8P8B - chains 3 and u of the 38 polymer chains in the assembly; structure by electron microscopy, 2.90 A resolution.

== Chain 3 ==
Molecule: 23S ribosomal RNA
Organism: Mycoplasmoides pneumoniae M129
Sequence (2907 nucleotides; numbered 1 to 2907; the number before each row is that of its first residue):
     1 UACAAUAAGU UACUAAGGGC UUAUGGUGGA UGCCUUGGCA CUAAUAGGCG AUGAAGGACG
    61 UGUUAACCUG CGAUAAGCUU CGGGUAGGUG GUAAGAACCU CAGAUCCGGA GAUUUCCGAA
   121 UGGAGCAAUC CGGUAGUUGG AAACAGCUAU CAUUAAUUGA UGAAUAAAUA GUCAAUUAAA
   181 GCAAUACGUG GUGAAGUGAA ACAUCUCAGU AGCCACAGGA AAAGAAAACG AAUGUGAUUC
   241 CGUGUGUAGU GGCGAGCGAA AGCGGAACAG GCCAAACUUA UCAUUAGAUA GGGGUUGUAG
   301 GGCUUGCAAU GUGGACUUGA AAACGAUAGA AGAAGCUGUU GGAAAGCAGC GCGCAAAAGG
   361 GUGAUAGCCC CGUAUUUGAA AUUGUUUUCA UACCUAGCGA GAUCCCUGAG UAGCUCGGAA
   421 AACGUUAUUU UGAGUGAAUC UGCCCAGACC AUUGGGUAAG CCUAAAUACU AAUUAGUGAC
   481 CGAUAGCGAA ACAGUACCGU GAGGGAAAGG UGAAAAGAAC CCAGAGAUGG GAGUGAAAUA
   541 GAUUCUGAAA CCAUAUGCCU ACAACGUGUC AGAGCACAUU AAUGUGUGAU GGCGUGCGUU
   601 UUGAAGUAUG AGCCGGCGAG UUAUGAUAGC AAGCGUUAGU UAACCAGGAG AUGGGGAGCU
   661 GUAGCGAAAG CGAGUUUUAA AAGAGCGUUU GUUUGUUAUU AUAGACCCGA AACGGGUUGA
   721 GCUAGUCAUG AGCAGGUUGA AGGUUGAGUA ACAUCAACUG GAGGACCGAA CCGACUCUCG
   781 UUGAAACGAU AGCGGAUGAC UUGUGAUUAG GGGUGAAAUU CCAAUCGAAA UCCGUGAUAG
   841 CUGGUUCUCG UCGAAAUAGC UUUAAGGCUA GCGUGAGAUC ACAAAUAAGU GGAGGUAAAG
   901 CUACUGAAUG UAUGAUGGCG CCACCUAGGC GUACUGAAUA CAAUUAAACU CUGAAUGCCA
   961 UUUAUUUUAU UCUCGCAGUC AGACAGUGGG GGAUAAGCUU CAUUGUCAAG AGGGGAAGAG
  1021 CCCAGAUCAU UAAAUAAGGU CCCCAAAAUA UACUAAGUGG AAAAGGAUGU GAAAGUGCUA
  1081 AAACAGCAAG GAUGUUGGCU UAGAAGCAGC CAUCGUUUAA AGAGUGCGUA ACAGCUCACU
  1141 UGUCGAGUGU UUUUGCGCCG AAGAUGUAAC GGGGCUAAGU AUAUUACCGA AUUUAUGGAU
  1201 AAGAUUUAUA UCUUGUGGUA GACGAGCGUU GUAUUGGAGU UGAAGUCAAA GCGUGAGCAU
  1261 UGGUGGAUCC AAUACAAGUG AGAAUGCCGG CAUGAGUAAC GCUUGGGAGU GAGAAUCUCC
  1321 CAAACCGAUU GACUAAGGUU UCCUGGACCA GGGUCGUCCU UCCAGGGUUA GUCUGGACCU
  1381 AAGCUGAGGC UGAAAAGCGU AGGCGAUGGA CAACAGGUUA AUAUUCCUGU ACUUACAGUU
  1441 AGACUGAUGG AGUGACAAAG AAGGUUUUCC ACCCCCAUAA UUGGAUUUGG GGAUAAAUCA
  1501 UAAGGUGGUA CAAUAGGCAA AUCCGUUGUG CAUAACAUUG AGUGAUGAUG UCGAGUGAAU
  1561 GAGUGAUCAA GUAGCGAAGG UGGUAUUAAU CAUGCUUUCA AGAAAAGCUU CUAGGGUUAA
  1621 UCUAGCUGUA ACCAGUACCG AGAACGAACA CACGUAGUCA AGGAGAGGAU CCUAAGGUUA
  1681 GCGAGUGAAC UAUAGCCAAG GAACUCUGCA AAUUAACCCC GUAAGUUAGC GAGAAGGGGU
  1741 GCUUAUGUAA AAGUAAGCCG CAGUGAAGAA CGAGGGGGGA CUGUUUAACU AAAACACAAC
  1801 UCUAUGCCAA ACCGUAAGGU GAUGUAUAUG GGGUGACACC UGCCCAGUGC UGGAAGGUUA
  1861 AAGAAGGAGG UUAGCGCAAG CGAAGCUUUU AACUGAAGCC CCAGUGAACG GCGGCCGUAA
  1921 CUAUAACGGU CCUAAGGUAG CGAAAUUCCU AGUCGGGUAA AUUCCGUCCC GCUUGAAUGG
  1981 UGUAACCAUC UCUUGACUGU CUCGGCUAUA GACUCGGUGA AAUCCAGGUA CGGGUGAAGA
  2041 CACCCGUUAG GCGCAACGGG ACGGAAAGAC CCCGUGAAGC UUUACUGUAG CUUAAUAUUG
  2101 AUCAGGACAU UAUCAUGUAG AGAAUAGGUA GGAGCAAUCG AUGCAAGUUC GCUAGGACUU
  2161 GUUGAUGCGA AAGGUGGAAU ACUACCCUUG GUUGUGUGCU GUUCUAAUUG GUAACUGUUA
  2221 UCCAGUUUCA AGACAGUGUU AGGUGGGCAG UUUGACUGGG GCGGUCGCCU CCUAAAAGGU
  2281 AACGGAGGCG UACAAAGGUA CCUUCAGUAC GGUUGGAAAU CGUAUGUAGA GUGUAAUGGU
  2341 GUAAGGGUGC UUGACUGUGA GACAUACAGG UCGAACAGGU GAGAAAUCAG GUCAUAGUGA
  2401 UCCGGUGGUC CAGUAUGGAA UGGCCAUCGC UCAACGGAUA AAAGCUACUC CGGGGAUAAC
  2461 AGGCUGAUAC UGCCCAAGAG UUCAUAUCGA CGGCAGUGUU UGGCACCUCG AUGUCGACUC
  2521 AUCUCAUCCU CGAGCUGAAG CAGGUUCGAA GGGUUCGGCU GUUCGCCGAU UAAAGAGAUA
  2581 CGUGAGUUGG GUUCAAACCG UCGUGAGACA GGUUGGUCCC UAUCUAUUGU GCCCGUAGGA
  2641 AGAUUGAAGA GUGUUGCUUC UAGUACGAGA GGACCGAAGC GAGGACACCU CUUAUGCUCC
  2701 AGUUGUAGCG CCAGCUGCAC CGCUGGGUAG UAACGUGUCU AUUAGAUAAA CGCUGAAAGC
  2761 AUCUAAGUGU GAAACUAUCU CAAAGAUUAA UCUUCCCAUU UCGCAAGAAA GUAAGAGCCG
  2821 UCAAAGACGA UGACGUUGAU AGGUUACAGG UGUAAGCAUA GUGAUAUGUU GAGCUGAGUA
  2881 AUACUAAUUG CUCGAGGACU UAUUGGA
Unresolved in the structure: 1-7, 2901-2907
Modified / non-standard residues: 1MG (1N-methylguanosine-5'-monophosphate) at position 783; OMG (o2'-methylguanosine-5'-monophosphate) at position 2259; 2MA (2-methyladenosine-5'-monophosphate) at position 2511
Bound ions: Mg2+ site 1: A16, G17; Mg2+ site 2: G196, U2251; Mg2+ site 3 near U197 (its only coordinating residue here); Mg2+ site 4: A201, C202; Mg2+ site 5 near A222 (its only coordinating residue here); Mg2+ site 6 near A331 (its only coordinating residue here); Mg2+ site 7 near A333 (its only coordinating residue here); Mg2+ site 8: U428, C445; Mg2+ site 9 near G442 (its only coordinating residue here); Mg2+ site 10: G447, A2415; Mg2+ site 11 near A458 (its only coordinating residue here); Mg2+ site 12: U484, A508; 128 more Mg2+ sites not listed; 1 more K+ sites not listed
Ligand contacts:
  - chloramphenicol (CLM): G2068, A2069, A2459, C2460, 2MA_2511, U2512, G2513, U2514
  - pentane-1,5-diamine (N2P), molecule 1: C565, C593, G594, C2043, C2044, C2045
  - pentane-1,5-diamine (N2P), molecule 2: G721, C722, U804, G805, A806
  - pentane-1,5-diamine (N2P), molecule 3: 1MG_783, A784, A785, G1301, G1353, C1649
  - 1,4-diaminobutane (PUT), molecule 1: G620, U621, A698, U699, U700
  - 1,4-diaminobutane (PUT), molecule 2: A711, A712, G827, A828, U2449, C2450
  - 1,4-diaminobutane (PUT), molecule 3: U737, U738, G739, G761, A762, G763, A765, G1460, A1461
  - 1,4-diaminobutane (PUT), molecule 4: A1324, C1325, C1672, U1673, A2707, G2708, G2717, C2718
  - 1,4-diaminobutane (PUT), molecule 5: C1348, C1349, A1350, G1351, G1352, G1356, U1357, C1358
  - 1,4-diaminobutane (PUT), molecule 6: C1912, G1937, U1973, U1974, G1975, U2601
  - 1,4-diaminobutane (PUT), molecule 7: A2274, U2280, A2281
  - spermidine (SPD), molecule 1: U500, G1338, U1339, G1646, A1647
  - spermidine (SPD), molecule 2: A518, A519, C520, U528, G530, G531, A542, U543
  - spermidine (SPD), molecule 3: C593, C1044, A1045
  - spermidine (SPD), molecule 4: G594, U595, G1012, G1013, A1017, G1018, C2043
  - spermidine (SPD), molecule 5: G596, C597, G606, U607, U609, G610, A611, C2025, A2061, C2062, G2063, G2064
  - spermidine (SPD), molecule 6: U776, C777, U778, U2588, G2589, U2617, C2618
  - spermidine (SPD), molecule 7: G780, U781, A2585, G2586, U2587, C2620, U2621
  - spermidine (SPD), molecule 8: A865, A981, G982, OMG_2259, A2456, U2457
  - spermidine (SPD), molecule 9: U896, A897, A947, A948, C949, U950, U2273, A2274, A2275
  - spermidine (SPD), molecule 10: G1695, C2699, C2721, C2723, U2724, G2725, G2726
  - spermidine (SPD), molecule 11: U1707, G1708, C1992, U1993, U1994, C2559, U2560
  - spermidine (SPD), molecule 12: G1999, C2001, U2002, G2004, C2518, U2519
  - spermidine (SPD), molecule 13: C2031, G2032, G2033, G2034, A2040, C2041, A2042, C2043, C2044, G2059, G2060
  - spermidine (SPD), molecule 14: U2291, A2292, A2296, G2297, G2333, U2334, G2345, U2392, C2393, G2397
  - spermidine (SPD), molecule 15: C2689, U2693, A2694, U2695, G2696, G2727, U2728, A2729, G2730, U2731
  - spermidine (SPD), molecule 16: U2690, A2729, G2730, A2824, G2878, U2879
  - spermine (SPM), molecule 1: G618, A619, G620, U621, G1278, U1279, G1280
  - spermine (SPM), molecule 2: A724, G725, U801, G815, A816, A817, A818, U820, U1784, U1785
  - spermine (SPM), molecule 3: A1161, A1162, C2525, A2526, G2548, A2549, A2550

== Chain u ==
Name: 50S ribosomal protein L27
Organism: Mycoplasmoides pneumoniae M129
Reference sequence: P75458 (RL27_MYCPN); residues 1-104 here = UniProt positions 1-104
Sequence (104 residues; each row starts with the number of its first residue):
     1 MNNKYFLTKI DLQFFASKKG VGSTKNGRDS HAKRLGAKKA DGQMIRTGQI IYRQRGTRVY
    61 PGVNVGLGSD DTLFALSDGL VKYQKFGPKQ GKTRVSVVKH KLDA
Unresolved in the structure: 1-16
Ligand contacts: 1,4-diaminobutane (PUT): Asp-29, Ser-30, His-31

== Chain 3 / chain u interface ==
Contacting residue pairs (84):
  G891(3) / Asp-41(u)  hydrogen bond to the sugar
  G892(3) / Asp-41(u)  sugar contact
  G892(3) / Tyr-83(u)  sugar contact
  A893(3) / Tyr-52(u)  sugar contact
  A893(3) / Tyr-83(u)  sugar contact
  A893(3) / Lys-85(u)  phosphate contact
  G895(3) / Arg-58(u)  salt bridge to the phosphate
  C951(3) / Lys-89(u)  hydrogen bond to the phosphate
  U952(3) / Lys-89(u)  salt bridge to the phosphate
  C959(3) / Ala-40(u)  sugar contact
  A960(3) / Ala-40(u)  sugar contact
  A960(3) / Gly-42(u)  sugar contact
  A960(3) / Gln-43(u)  sugar contact
  OMG_2259(3) / Lys-18(u)  base contact
  G2260(3) / Lys-18(u)  hydrogen bond to the base
  G2261(3) / Lys-18(u)  hydrogen bond to the base
  G2263(3) / Gly-22(u)  base contact
  G2263(3) / Ser-23(u)  base contact
  G2264(3) / Ser-23(u)  hydrogen bond to the sugar
  G2264(3) / Thr-24(u)  hydrogen bond to the sugar
  C2268(3) / His-31(u)  salt bridge to the phosphate
  C2269(3) / Arg-28(u)  base contact
  C2269(3) / Ser-30(u)  phosphate contact
  C2269(3) / His-31(u)  hydrogen bond to the phosphate
  C2269(3) / Lys-33(u)  phosphate contact
  U2270(3) / Arg-28(u)  base contact
  U2270(3) / Ser-30(u)  hydrogen bond to the phosphate
  U2270(3) / His-31(u)  phosphate contact
  U2270(3) / Lys-33(u)  salt bridge to the phosphate
  C2271(3) / Asp-29(u)  base contact
  C2272(3) / Asp-29(u)  hydrogen bond to the base
  G2278(3) / Arg-34(u)  sugar contact
  G2278(3) / Leu-35(u)  sugar contact
  G2279(3) / Ala-32(u)  phosphate contact
  G2279(3) / Lys-33(u)  phosphate contact
  G2279(3) / Arg-34(u)  sugar contact
  U2280(3) / Ala-32(u)  phosphate contact
  C2283(3) / Thr-24(u)  sugar contact
  G2285(3) / Thr-24(u)  hydrogen bond to the phosphate
  G2285(3) / Asn-26(u)  phosphate contact
  A2286(3) / Asn-26(u)  hydrogen bond to the phosphate
  A2286(3) / Arg-28(u)  hydrogen bond to the base
  G2287(3) / Lys-25(u)  salt bridge to the phosphate
  G2287(3) / Arg-28(u)  hydrogen bond to the base
  G2338(3) / Arg-55(u)  hydrogen bond to the sugar
  G2338(3) / Gly-56(u)  base contact
  G2338(3) / Arg-58(u)  phosphate contact
  G2339(3) / Thr-57(u)  hydrogen bond to the sugar
  U2340(3) / Tyr-60(u)  hydrogen bond to the phosphate
  U2340(3) / Lys-92(u)  salt bridge to the phosphate
  A2344(3) / Thr-57(u)  hydrogen bond to the base
  A2360(3) / Thr-47(u)  base contact
  A2360(3) / Gly-48(u)  base contact
  G2361(3) / Arg-46(u)  sugar contact
  G2361(3) / Thr-47(u)  hydrogen bond to the sugar
  G2361(3) / Gly-48(u)  hydrogen bond to the base
  G2361(3) / Gln-49(u)  sugar contact
  A2362(3) / Gln-49(u)  phosphate contact
  A2362(3) / Ile-50(u)  hydrogen bond to the sugar
  C2363(3) / Lys-38(u)  hydrogen bond to the phosphate
  C2363(3) / Ile-50(u)  sugar contact
  C2363(3) / Arg-53(u)  hydrogen bond to the base
  A2364(3) / Arg-34(u)  phosphate contact
  A2364(3) / Lys-38(u)  salt bridge to the phosphate
  U2365(3) / Arg-34(u)  salt bridge to the phosphate
  U2371(3) / Arg-53(u)  hydrogen bond to the base
  C2372(3) / Ile-50(u)  base contact
  C2372(3) / Arg-53(u)  sugar contact
  C2372(3) / Gly-68(u)  phosphate contact
  C2372(3) / Ser-69(u)  phosphate contact
  G2373(3) / Gly-68(u)  phosphate contact
  G2373(3) / Ser-69(u)  hydrogen bond to the phosphate
  G2373(3) / Phe-74(u)  phosphate contact
  A2374(3) / Phe-74(u)  sugar contact
  A2374(3) / Leu-76(u)  sugar contact
  U2392(3) / Ser-69(u)  hydrogen bond to the phosphate
  A2394(3) / Arg-55(u)  sugar contact
  A2394(3) / Ser-69(u)  sugar contact
  A2394(3) / Asp-70(u)  hydrogen bond to the sugar
  A2394(3) / Asp-71(u)  sugar contact
  U2395(3) / Lys-33(u)  hydrogen bond to the sugar
  U2395(3) / Arg-55(u)  hydrogen bond to the sugar
  U2395(3) / Asp-70(u)  sugar contact
  G2502(3) / Ser-17(u)  hydrogen bond to the phosphate
Other interface residues (no listed pair), chain 3 (50 interface residues in all): G894, U2273, G2284, G2288, C2393, A2396, G2503
Other interface residues (no listed pair), chain u (46 interface residues in all): Ala-37, Leu-67, Thr-72, Thr-93

== In short ==
50 residues of chain 3 and 46 residues of chain u are in contact; the contacts include 29 hydrogen bonds and 8
salt bridges. Polar contacts include G2260(3)/Lys-18(u), G2261(3)/Lys-18(u) and C2272(3)/Asp-29(u). One
1,4-diaminobutane molecule is bound between chain 3 and chain u.
Here chain 3 is 23S ribosomal RNA and chain u is 50S ribosomal protein L27, both from Mycoplasmoides
pneumoniae M129. Entry 8P8B (Mycoplasma pneumoniae large ribosomal subunit in chloramphenicol-treated cells)
was determined by electron microscopy (same publication as 8P6P, 8P7X, 8P7Y, 8P8V and 8P8W).
